5N97 - chains D and E of the 6 polymer chains in the assembly; structure by electron microscopy, 7.40 A resolution (low resolution: residue-level contacts below are approximate; hydrogen-bond / salt-bridge calls are withheld).

# Chain D (and E)
Protein: S-layer protein rsaA
From: Caulobacter crescentus NA1000
Notes: chain E of this document is another copy of the same molecule, construct and numbering; everything in this record applies to it too
UniProt: A0A0H3C8J1 (A0A0H3C8J1_CAUCN); residue numbers follow UniProt; this construct covers 249-1026
Sequence (778 residues; row label = number of the first residue in the row):
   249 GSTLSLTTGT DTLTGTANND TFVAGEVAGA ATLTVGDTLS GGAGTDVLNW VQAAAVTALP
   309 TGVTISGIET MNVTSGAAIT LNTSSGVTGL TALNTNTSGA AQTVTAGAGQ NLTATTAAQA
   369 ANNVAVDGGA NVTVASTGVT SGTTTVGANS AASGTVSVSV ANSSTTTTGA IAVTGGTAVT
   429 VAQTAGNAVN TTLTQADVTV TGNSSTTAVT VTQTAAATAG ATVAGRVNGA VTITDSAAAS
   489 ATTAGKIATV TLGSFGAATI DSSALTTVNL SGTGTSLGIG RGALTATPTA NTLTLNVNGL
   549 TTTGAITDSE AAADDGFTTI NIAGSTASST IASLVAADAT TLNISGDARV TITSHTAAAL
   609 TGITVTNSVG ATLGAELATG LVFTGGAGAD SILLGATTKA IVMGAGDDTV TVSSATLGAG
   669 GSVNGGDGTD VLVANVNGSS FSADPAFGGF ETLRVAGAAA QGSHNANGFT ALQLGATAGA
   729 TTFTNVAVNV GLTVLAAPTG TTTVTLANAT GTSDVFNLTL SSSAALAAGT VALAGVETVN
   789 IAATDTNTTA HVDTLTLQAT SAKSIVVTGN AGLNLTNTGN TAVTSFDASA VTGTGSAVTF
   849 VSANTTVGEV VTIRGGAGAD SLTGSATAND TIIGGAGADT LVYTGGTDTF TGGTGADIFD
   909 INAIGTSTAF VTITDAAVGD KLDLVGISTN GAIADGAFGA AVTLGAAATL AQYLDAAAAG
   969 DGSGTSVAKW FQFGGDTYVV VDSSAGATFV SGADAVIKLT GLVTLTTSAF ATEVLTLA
Bound ions: Ca2+ site 1: Thr255, Gly257, Asp259, Thr280, Thr282, Asp285; Ca2+ site 2: Asn266, Asp268, Gly289, Asp294; Ca2+ site 3: Gly290, Ala291, Asp294, Gly315, Glu317; Ca2+ site 4: Leu532, Asp562; Ca2+ site 5 near Glu558 (its only coordinating residue here); Ca2+ site 6: Ala559, Asp562, Asp586; Ca2+ site 7: Gly634, Gly636, Asp638, Met651, Ala653, Asp656; Ca2+ site 8: Gly652, Gly654, Asp656, Gly673, Asp675, Asp678; Ca2+ site 9: Gly674, Gly676, Asp678, Gly697, Glu699; Ca2+ site 10: Ala757, Gly759, Asp762, Gly783, Glu785; Ca2+ site 11: Ser771, Asp793, Asn795, Thr797; Ca2+ site 12: Leu781, Val784; 6 more Ca2+ sites not listed

# Chain D / chain E interface
Contacting residue pairs (11):
  Glu274(D) - Thr256(E)
  Glu274(D) - Gly257(E)
  Glu274(D) - Thr258(E)
  Val275(D) - Thr255(E)
  Ala276(D) - Thr256(E)
  Gly277(D) - Thr256(E)
  Val299(D) - Thr258(E)
  Gln300(D) - Val283(E)
  Ala301(D) - Val283(E)
  Gly324(D) - Val283(E)
  Ser346(D) - Thr309(E)
Other interface residues (no listed pair), chain D (11 interface residues in all): Gly273, Ser323
Other interface residues (no listed pair), chain E (7 interface residues in all): Gly284

# Summary
11 residues of chain D and 7 residues of chain E are in contact. Thr255(D), Gly257(D), Asp259(D), Thr280(D),
Thr282(D) and Asp285(D) coordinate Ca2+ site 1. Asn266(D), Asp268(D), Gly289(D) and Asp294(D) form the Ca2+
site 2.
Chain D and chain E are both S-layer protein rsaA (Caulobacter crescentus NA1000); the structure, Structure of
the C. crescentus S-layer, was determined by electron microscopy (same publication as 5N8P).
